Entry 8YJT (electron microscopy, 5.90 A resolution (low resolution: residue-level contacts below are approximate; hydrogen-bond / salt-bridge calls are withheld)); this record covers chains m and C2 of the 204 polymer chains in the assembly.

[Chain m]
Protein: Flagellar motor switch protein FliM
From: Salmonella enterica subsp. enterica serovar Typhimurium str. LT2
UniProtKB: P26418 (FLIM_SALTY); numbering as in UniProt (aligned over 1-334)
Chain sequence (334 residues; numbered 1 to 334; the number before each row is that of its first residue):
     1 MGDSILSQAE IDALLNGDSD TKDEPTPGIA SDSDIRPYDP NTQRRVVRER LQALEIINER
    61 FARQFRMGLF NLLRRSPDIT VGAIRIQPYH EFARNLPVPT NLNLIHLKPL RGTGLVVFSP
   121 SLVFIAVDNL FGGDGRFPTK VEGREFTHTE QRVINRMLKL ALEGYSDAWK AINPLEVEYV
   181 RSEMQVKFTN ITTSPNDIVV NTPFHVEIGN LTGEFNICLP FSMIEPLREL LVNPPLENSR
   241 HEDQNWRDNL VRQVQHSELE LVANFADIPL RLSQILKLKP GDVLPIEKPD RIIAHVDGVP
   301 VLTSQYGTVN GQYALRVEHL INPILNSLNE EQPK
Not modelled in the structure: 1-33, 323-334
Swiss-Prot annotation at these positions:
  - mutagenesis: Asn155 (N155E: Altered motor bias with clockwise rotation, partially suppresses a yhjH disruption), Leu160 (L160D: Altered motor bias with clockwise rotation, partially suppresses a yhjH disruption)

[Chain C2]
Protein: Flagellar motor switch protein FliN
From: Salmonella enterica subsp. enterica serovar Typhimurium str. LT2
UniProtKB: P26419 (FLIN_SALTY); residue numbers follow UniProt; this construct covers 1-137
Chain sequence (137 residues; numbered 1 to 137; the number before each row is that of its first residue):
     1 MSDMNNPSDE NTGALDDLWA DALNEQKATT TKSAADAVFQ QLGGGDVSGA MQDIDLIMDI
    61 PVKLTVELGR TRMTIKELLR LTQGSVVALD GLAGEPLDIL INGYLIAQGE VVVVADKYGV
   121 RITDIITPSE RMRRLSR
Not modelled in the structure: 1-50

[Interface between chain m and chain C2]
Pairs across the interface (18):
  Asp34(m) - Val113(C2)
  Asp34(m) - Val114(C2)
  Asp34(m) - Ala115(C2)
  Ile35(m) - Val112(C2)
  Ile35(m) - Val113(C2)
  Ile35(m) - Val114(C2)
  Ile35(m) - Arg121(C2)
  Arg36(m) - Val112(C2)
  Arg36(m) - Val113(C2)
  Pro37(m) - Val113(C2)
  Tyr38(m) - Val111(C2)
  Tyr38(m) - Val113(C2)
  Tyr38(m) - Tyr118(C2)
  Thr193(m) - Gln83(C2)
  Leu272(m) - Ile57(C2)
  Leu276(m) - Met51(C2)
  Leu276(m) - Asp53(C2)
  Leu276(m) - Ile57(C2)
Interface residues without a listed pair, chain m (9 interface residues in all): Arg44
Interface residues without a listed pair, chain C2 (12 interface residues in all): Asp116

[Summary]
The interface between chain m and chain C2 involves 9 residues on one side and 12 on the other. UniProt lists
2 mutagenesis sites on chain m.
Here chain m is Flagellar motor switch protein FliM and chain C2 is Flagellar motor switch protein FliN, both
from Salmonella enterica subsp. enterica serovar Typhimurium str. LT2. Entry 8YJT (Cryo-EM structure of the
flagellar C ring in the CCW state) was determined by electron microscopy (same publication as 8WHT, 8WIW,
8WK3, 8WK4, 8WKI, 8WKK and 11 further entries).
